Entry 7X7R (electron microscopy, 3.50 A resolution); this record covers chains J and A of the 3 polymer chains in the assembly.

Chain J:
Molecule: 46-nt RNA strand
From: Candidatus Scalindua brodae
Sequence (46 nucleotides; numbered 1 to 46; the number before each row is that of its first residue):
     1 CUCUAGUAAC AGCCGUGGAG UCCGGGGCAG AAAAUUGGAC GAUUAA
Unresolved in the structure: 1-18, 39-46

Chain A:
Name: RAMP superfamily protein
From: Candidatus Scalindua brodae
Notes: engineered mutation(s): T456A, D698A
Chain sequence (1722 residues; row label = number of the first residue in the row):
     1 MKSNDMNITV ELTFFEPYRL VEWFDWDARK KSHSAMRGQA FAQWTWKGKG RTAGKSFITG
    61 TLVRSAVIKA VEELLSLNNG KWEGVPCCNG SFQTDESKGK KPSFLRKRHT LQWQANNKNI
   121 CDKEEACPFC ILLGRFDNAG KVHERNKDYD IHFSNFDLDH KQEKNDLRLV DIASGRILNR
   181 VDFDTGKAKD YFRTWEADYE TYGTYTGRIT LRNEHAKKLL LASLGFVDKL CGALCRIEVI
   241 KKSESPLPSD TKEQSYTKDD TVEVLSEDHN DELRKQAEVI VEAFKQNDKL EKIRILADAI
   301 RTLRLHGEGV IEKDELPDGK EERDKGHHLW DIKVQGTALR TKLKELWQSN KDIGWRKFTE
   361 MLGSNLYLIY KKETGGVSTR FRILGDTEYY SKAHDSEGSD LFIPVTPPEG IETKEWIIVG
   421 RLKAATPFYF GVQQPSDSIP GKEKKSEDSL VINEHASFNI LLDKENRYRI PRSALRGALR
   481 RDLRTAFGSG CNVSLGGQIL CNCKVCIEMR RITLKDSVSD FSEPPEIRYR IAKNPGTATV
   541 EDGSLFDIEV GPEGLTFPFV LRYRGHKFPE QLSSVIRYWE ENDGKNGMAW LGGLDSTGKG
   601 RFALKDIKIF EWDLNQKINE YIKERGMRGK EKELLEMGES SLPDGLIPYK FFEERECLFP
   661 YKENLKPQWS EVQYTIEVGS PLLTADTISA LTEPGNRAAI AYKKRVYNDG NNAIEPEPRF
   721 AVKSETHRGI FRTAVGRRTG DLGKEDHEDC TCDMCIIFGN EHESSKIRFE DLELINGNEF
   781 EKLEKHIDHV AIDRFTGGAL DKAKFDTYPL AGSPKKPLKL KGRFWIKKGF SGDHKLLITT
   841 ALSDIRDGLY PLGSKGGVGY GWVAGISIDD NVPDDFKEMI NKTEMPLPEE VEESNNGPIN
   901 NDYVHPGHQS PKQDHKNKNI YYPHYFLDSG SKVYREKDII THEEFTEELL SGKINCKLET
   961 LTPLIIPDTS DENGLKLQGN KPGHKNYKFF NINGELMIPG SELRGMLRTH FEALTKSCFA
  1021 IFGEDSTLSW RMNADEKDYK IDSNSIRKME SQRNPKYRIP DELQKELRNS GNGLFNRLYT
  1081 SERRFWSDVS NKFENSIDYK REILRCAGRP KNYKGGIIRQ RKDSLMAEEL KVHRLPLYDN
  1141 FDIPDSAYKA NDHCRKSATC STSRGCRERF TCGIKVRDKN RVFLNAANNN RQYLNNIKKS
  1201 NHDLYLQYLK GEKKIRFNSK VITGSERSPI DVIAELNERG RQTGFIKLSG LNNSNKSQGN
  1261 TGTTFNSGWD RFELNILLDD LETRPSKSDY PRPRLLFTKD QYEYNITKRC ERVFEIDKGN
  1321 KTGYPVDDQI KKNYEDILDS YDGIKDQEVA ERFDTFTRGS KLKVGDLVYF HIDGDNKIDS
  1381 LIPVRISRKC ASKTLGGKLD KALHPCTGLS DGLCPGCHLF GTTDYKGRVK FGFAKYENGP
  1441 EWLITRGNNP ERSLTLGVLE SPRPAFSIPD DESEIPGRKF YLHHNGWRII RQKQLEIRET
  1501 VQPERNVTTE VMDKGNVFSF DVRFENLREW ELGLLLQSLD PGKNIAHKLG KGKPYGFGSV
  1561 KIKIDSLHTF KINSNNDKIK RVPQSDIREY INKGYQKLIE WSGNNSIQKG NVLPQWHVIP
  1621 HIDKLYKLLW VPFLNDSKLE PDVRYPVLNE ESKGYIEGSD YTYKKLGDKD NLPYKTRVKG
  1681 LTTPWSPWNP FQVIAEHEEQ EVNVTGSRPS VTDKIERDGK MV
Unresolved in the structure: 1-4, 241-268, 375-384, 445-453, 881-895, 913-919, 1030-1392, 1602-1611, 1635-1638, 1658-1659, 1690-1722
Bound ions: Zn2+ site 1: Cys-88, Cys-121, Cys-127, Cys-130; Zn2+ site 2: Cys-491, Cys-503, Cys-506; Zn2+ site 3: His-747, Cys-750, Cys-752, Cys-755; Zn2+ site 4: Cys-1406, Cys-1414, Cys-1417

How chain J and chain A interact:
Residue-residue contacts (50):
  G24(J) with Arg-1463(A), base contact; Arg-1505(A), salt bridge to the phosphate
  G25(J) with Val-1458(A), sugar contact; Gln-1502(A), base contact; Arg-1505(A), base contact
  G26(J) with Lys-985(A), hydrogen bond to the base; Leu-1459(A), base contact; Glu-1460(A), base contact; Ser-1461(A), base contact; Arg-1505(A), phosphate contact
  G27(J) with Ser-1461(A), base contact
  C28(J) with Arg-323(A), phosphate contact; Lys-325(A), salt bridge to the phosphate; Ala-799(A), base contact; Leu-800(A), hydrogen bond to the sugar; Asp-801(A), hydrogen bond to the sugar; Lys-802(A), phosphate contact
  A29(J) with Lys-320(A), base contact; Glu-321(A), base contact; Glu-322(A), base contact; Arg-323(A), base contact; Lys-325(A), salt bridge to the phosphate; Lys-802(A), phosphate contact; Lys-804(A), hydrogen bond to the sugar
  G30(J) with His-328(A), salt bridge to the phosphate; Ala-698(A), base contact; Lys-802(A), sugar contact; Ala-803(A), base contact; Lys-804(A), sugar contact; Phe-805(A), base contact; Asp-806(A), phosphate contact
  A31(J) with Lys-292(A), hydrogen bond to the phosphate; His-328(A), phosphate contact
  A32(J) with Lys-292(A), salt bridge to the phosphate
  A34(J) with Val-540(A), sugar contact; Glu-541(A), hydrogen bond to the sugar; Asp-542(A), sugar contact; Gly-543(A), hydrogen bond to the sugar; Ser-544(A), hydrogen bond to the sugar; Leu-545(A), base contact
  U35(J) with Glu-291(A), base contact; Arg-294(A), hydrogen bond to the base; Ile-295(A), base contact; Asp-298(A), base contact; Leu-545(A), base contact
  U36(J) with Lys-371(A), phosphate contact; Phe-458(A), base contact; Phe-546(A), base contact
  G38(J) with Lys-187(A), base contact; Glu-761(A), hydrogen bond to the base
Other interface residues (no listed pair), chain J (14 interface residues in all): G37
Other interface residues (no listed pair), chain A (42 interface residues in all): Ile-531, Asn-696, Glu-1504

Overview:
Chain J and chain A form an interface of 14 and 42 residues respectively; the contacts include 10 hydrogen
bonds and 5 salt bridges. Polar pairs include G26(J)/Lys-985(A), U35(J)/Arg-294(A) and G38(J)/Glu-761(A). The
Zn2+ site 1 is built by Cys-88(A), Cys-121(A), Cys-127(A) and Cys-130(A).
Here chain J is a 46-nt RNA strand and chain A is RAMP superfamily protein, both from Candidatus Scalindua
brodae. Entry 7X7R (Cryo-EM structure of a bacterial protein) was determined by electron microscopy together
with 7X7A, 7X8A and 7XC7 from the same study.
